Entry 1T6Q (X-ray diffraction, 2.05 A resolution); this record covers chains A and B of the 3 polymer chains in the assembly.

# Chain A (and B)
Molecule: Superoxide dismutase [Ni]
From: Streptomyces coelicolor
Notes: EC 1.15.1.1; chain B of this document is another copy of the same molecule, construct and numbering; everything in this record applies to it too
UniProt: P80735 (SODN_STRCO); residues 1-117 here correspond to UniProt positions 15-131 (UniProt number = residue number + 14)
Sequence (117 residues; numbered 1 to 117; the number before each row is that of its first residue):
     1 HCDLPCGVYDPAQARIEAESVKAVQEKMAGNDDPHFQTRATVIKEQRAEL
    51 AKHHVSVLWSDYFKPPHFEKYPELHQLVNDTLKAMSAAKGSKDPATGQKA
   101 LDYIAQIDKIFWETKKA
Disordered / not traced: 1-6, 117 (chain B: 1-5)
Sequence notes: engineered mutation Met85 (Leu99 in P80735)
Curated features (UniProtKB/Swiss-Prot):
  - binding site (Ni(2+)): His1, Cys2, Cys6

# Chain A / chain B interface
Pairs across the interface (13):
  Thr38(A) - Thr38(B)
  Thr41(A) - His35(B)  hydrogen bond
  Thr41(A) - Thr38(B)
  Thr41(A) - Arg39(B)
  Val42(A) - Val42(B)  hydrophobic
  Lys44(A) - His35(B)  hydrogen bond
  Glu45(A) - Arg39(B)  salt bridge
  Glu45(A) - Ile43(B)
  Lys89(A) - Arg39(B)  hydrogen bond (backbone-side chain)
  Gly90(A) - His35(B)
  Gly90(A) - Arg39(B)
  Ser91(A) - His35(B)
  Lys92(A) - His35(B)
Also at the interface, not in a pair above, chain A (10 interface residues in all): Met28

# Summary
10 residues of chain A face 5 of chain B across their interface, with 3 hydrogen bonds and 1 salt bridge.
Polar pairs include Glu45(A)-Arg39(B), Thr41(A)-His35(B) and Lys44(A)-His35(B). UniProt lists 3 Ni2+-binding
residues on chain A.
Chain A and chain B are both Superoxide dismutase [Ni] (Streptomyces coelicolor); the structure, Nickel
Superoxide Dismutase (NiSOD) CN-treated Apo Structure, was determined by X-ray diffraction, deposited together
with 1T6I and 1T6U.
